Entry 8A1V (electron microscopy, 2.73 A resolution); this record covers chains C and F of the 6 polymer chains in the assembly.

Chain C:
Molecule: Na(+)-translocating NADH-quinone reductase subunit C
Source organism: Vibrio cholerae
Notes: EC 7.2.1.1
UniProt: A0A085R7S2 (A0A085R7S2_VIBCL); residues 1-257 here = UniProt positions 1-257
Amino-acid sequence (257 residues; numbered 1 to 257; the number before each row is that of its first residue):
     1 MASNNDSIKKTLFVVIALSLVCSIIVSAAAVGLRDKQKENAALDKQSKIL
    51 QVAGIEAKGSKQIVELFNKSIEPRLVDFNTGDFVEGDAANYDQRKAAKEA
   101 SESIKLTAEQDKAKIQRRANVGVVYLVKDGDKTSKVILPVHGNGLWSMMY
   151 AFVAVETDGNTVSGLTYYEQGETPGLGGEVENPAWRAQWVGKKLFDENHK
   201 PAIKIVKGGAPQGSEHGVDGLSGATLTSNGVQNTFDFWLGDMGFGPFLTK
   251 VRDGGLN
Not modelled in the structure: 1-6, 255-257
Covalent attachments: flavin mononucleotide (FMN) linked to T225
Ligand contacts: FMN (flavin mononucleotide): L145, W146, E172, T173, L176, G177, K207, G223, A224, L226, T227

Chain F:
Molecule: Na(+)-translocating NADH-quinone reductase subunit F
Source organism: Vibrio cholerae
Notes: EC 7.2.1.1
UniProt: A0A085ST13 (A0A085ST13_VIBCL); residues 1-408 here = UniProt positions 1-408
Amino-acid sequence (408 residues; each row starts with the number of its first residue):
     1 MSTIIFGVVMFTLIILALVLVILFAKSKLVPTGDITISINGDPEKAIVTQ
    51 PGGKLLTALAGAGVFVSSACGGGGSCGQCRVKIKSGGGDILPTELDHISK
   101 GEAREGERLACQVAVKADMDLELPEEIFGVKKWECTVISNDNKATFIKEL
   151 KLAIPDGESVPFRAGGYIQIEAPAHHVKYADFDVPEKYRGDWDKFNLFRY
   201 ESKVDEPIIRAYSMANYPEEFGIIMLNVRIATPPPNNPNVPPGQMSSYIW
   251 SLKAGDKCTISGPFGEFFAKDTDAEMVFIGGGAGMAPMRSHIFDQLKRLK
   301 SKRKMSYWYGARSKREMFYVEDFDGLAAENDNFVWHCALSDPQPEDNWTG
   351 YTGFIHNVLYENYLKDHEAPEDCEYYMCGPPMMNAAVINMLKNLGVEEEN
   401 ILLDDFGG
Not modelled in the structure: 1, 408
Metal / ion sites: 2Fe-2S cluster Fe: C70, C76, C79, C111
Ligand contacts:
  - FAD (flavin-adenine dinucleotide): Y167, R210, A211, Y212, S213, N227, V228, R229, A231, T232, P233, P234, V240, P241, P242, G243, Q244, M245, S246, A283, F406
  - 2Fe-2S cluster (FES): S68, C70, G71, G72, G73, G74, S75, C76, G77, C79, C111
Reported in the primary citation:
  - mutagenesis - C70A: abolished binding to 2Fe-2S cluster

Chain C / chain F interface:
Pairs across the interface (15):
  V15(C) - I15(F)  hydrophobic
  I16(C) - L16(F)  hydrophobic
  S19(C) - F11(F)
  S19(C) - T12(F)  hydrogen bond
  L20(C) - V8(F)  hydrophobic
  L20(C) - T12(F)
  C22(C) - F11(F)  hydrophobic
  S23(C) - V8(F)
  S23(C) - F11(F)
  I24(C) - V8(F)  hydrophobic
  S27(C) - I4(F)
  S27(C) - G7(F)
  S27(C) - V8(F)  hydrogen bond (side chain-backbone)
  V31(C) - T3(F)
  V31(C) - I4(F)  hydrophobic
Also at the interface, not in a pair above, chain C (11 interface residues in all): T11, A28
Also at the interface, not in a pair above, chain F (10 interface residues in all): V19, L23

Overview:
11 residues of chain C and 10 residues of chain F are in contact, with 2 hydrogen bonds. Polar contacts
include S19(C)-T12(F) and S27(C)-V8(F). Bound to chain F: flavin-adenine dinucleotide and 2Fe-2S cluster.
Covalently linked flavin mononucleotide: at T225(C). The paper reports that C70A of chain F abolishes binding
to 2Fe-2S cluster.
Chain C is Na(+)-translocating NADH-quinone reductase subunit C and chain F is Na(+)-translocating
NADH-quinone reductase subunit F, both from Vibrio cholerae; the structure, Sodium pumping NADH-quinone
oxidoreductase with substrate Q2, was determined by electron microscopy (same publication as 8A1T, 8A1U, 8A1W,
8A1X, 8A1Y, 8ACW and 8ACY).
